6NUW - chains D and I of the 13 polymer chains in the assembly; structure by electron microscopy, 4.25 A resolution (low resolution: residue-level contacts below are approximate; hydrogen-bond / salt-bridge calls are withheld).

Chain D:
Name: Inner kinetochore subunit CTF19
Organism: Saccharomyces cerevisiae (strain ATCC 204508 / S288c)
UniProtKB: Q02732 (CENPP_YEAST); numbering as in UniProt (aligned over 1-369)
Amino-acid sequence (369 residues; numbered 1 to 369; the number before each row is that of its first residue):
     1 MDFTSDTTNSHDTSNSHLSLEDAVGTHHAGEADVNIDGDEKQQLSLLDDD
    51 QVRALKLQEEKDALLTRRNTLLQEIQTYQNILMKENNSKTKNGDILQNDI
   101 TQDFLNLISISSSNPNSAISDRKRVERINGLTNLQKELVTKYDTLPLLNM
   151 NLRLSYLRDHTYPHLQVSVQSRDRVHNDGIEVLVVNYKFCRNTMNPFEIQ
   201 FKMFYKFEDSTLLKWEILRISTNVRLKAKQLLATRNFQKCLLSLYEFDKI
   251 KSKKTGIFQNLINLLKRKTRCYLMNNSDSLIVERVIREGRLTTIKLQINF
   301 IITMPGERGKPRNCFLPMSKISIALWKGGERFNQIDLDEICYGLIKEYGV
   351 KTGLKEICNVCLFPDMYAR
Unresolved in the structure: 1-124, 174-176, 202-209, 273-278, 285-296, 318-332, 365-369

Chain I:
Name: Inner kinetochore subunit AME1
Organism: Saccharomyces cerevisiae (strain ATCC 204508 / S288c)
UniProtKB: P38313 (CENPU_YEAST); residues 1-324 here = UniProt positions 1-324
Amino-acid sequence (330 residues; row label = number of the first residue in the row):
     1 MDRDTKLAFRLRGSHSRRTDDIDDDVIVFKTPNAVYREENSPIQSPVQPI
    51 LSSPKLANSFEFPITTNNVNAQDRHEHGYQPLDAEDYPMIDSENKSLISE
   101 SPQNVRNDEDLTTRYNFDDIPIRQLSSSITSVTTIDVLSSLFINLFENDL
   151 IPQALKDFNKSDDDQFRKLLYKLDLRLFQTISDQMTRDLKDILDINVSNN
   201 ELCYQLKQVLARKEDLNQQIISVRNEIQELKAGKDWHDLQNEQAKLNDKV
   251 KLNKRLNDLTSTLLGKYEGDRKIMSQDSEDDSIRDDSNILDIAHFVDLMD
   301 PYNGLLKKINKINENLSNELQPSLHHHHHH
Unresolved in the structure: 1-123, 151-169, 278-288, 322-330
Differences from the reference sequence: expression tag (325-330)

How chain D and chain I interact:
Pairs across the interface (27; chain D residue first):
  Arg225(D) with Tyr302(I); Asn303(I); Leu306(I)
  Arg267(D) with Asp270(I); Met274(I)
  Tyr272(D) with Phe295(I)
  Ser279(D) with Phe295(I)
  Arg284(D) with Met274(I); Ser275(I); Gln276(I)
  Gln297(D) with Gln276(I)
  Asn299(D) with Asp291(I)
  Pro317(D) with Gln276(I)
  Asn333(D) with Leu259(I); Gln276(I)
  Gln334(D) with Asp277(I)
  Asp336(D) with Arg255(I)
  Leu337(D) with Gln276(I)
  Glu339(D) with Arg255(I)
  Ile340(D) with Arg255(I); Leu259(I)
  Gly343(D) with Leu252(I)
  Glu347(D) with Asp248(I)
  Phe363(D) with Tyr267(I)
  Pro364(D) with Leu263(I); Leu264(I); Tyr267(I)
Interface residues without a listed pair, chain D (22 interface residues in all): Leu226, Ile301, Leu344, Val360
Interface residues without a listed pair, chain I (18 interface residues in all): Lys307

Overview:
The interface between chain D and chain I involves 22 residues on one side and 18 on the other.
Chain D is Inner kinetochore subunit CTF19 and chain I is Inner kinetochore subunit AME1, both from
Saccharomyces cerevisiae (strain ATCC 204508 / S288c); the structure, Yeast Ctf19 complex, was determined by
electron microscopy.
